Entry 1CG1 (X-ray diffraction, 2.50 A resolution); this record covers chain A.

Chain A:
Molecule: Protein (adenylosuccinate synthetase)
Organism: Escherichia coli K12
Notes: EC 6.3.4.4
UniProtKB: P0A7D4 (PURA_ECOLI); residues 1-431 here = UniProt positions 1-431
Amino-acid sequence (431 residues; numbered 1 to 431; the number before each row is that of its first residue):
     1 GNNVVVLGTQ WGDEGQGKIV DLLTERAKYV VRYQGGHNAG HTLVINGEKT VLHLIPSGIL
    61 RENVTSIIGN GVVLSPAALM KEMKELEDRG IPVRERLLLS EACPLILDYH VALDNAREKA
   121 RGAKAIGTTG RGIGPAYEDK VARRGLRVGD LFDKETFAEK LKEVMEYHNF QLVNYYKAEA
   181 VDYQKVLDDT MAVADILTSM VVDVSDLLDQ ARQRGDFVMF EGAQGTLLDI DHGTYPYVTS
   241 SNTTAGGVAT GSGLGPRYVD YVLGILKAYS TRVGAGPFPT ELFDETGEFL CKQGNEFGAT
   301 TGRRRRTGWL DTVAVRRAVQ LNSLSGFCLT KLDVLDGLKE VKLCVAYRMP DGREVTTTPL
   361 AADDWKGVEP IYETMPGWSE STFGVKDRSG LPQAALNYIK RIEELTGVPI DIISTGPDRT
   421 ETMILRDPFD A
Sequence notes: engineered mutation Gln16 (Lys in P0A7D4)
Ion coordination: Mg2+: Asp13, Gly40 (together with 6-O-phosphoryl inosine monophosphate, GDP, hadacidin)
Small-molecule neighbours:
  - GDP (guanosine-5'-diphosphate): Asp13, Glu14, Gly15, Gln16, Gly17, Lys18, Gly40, His41, Thr42, Val44, Ala299, Arg305, Thr330, Lys331, Asp333, Val334, Ser414, Thr415, Gly416, Pro417
  - hadacidin (HDA): Asp13, Asn38, Ala39, Gly40, Thr129, Val273, Gly298, Ala299, Thr300, Thr301, Gly302, Arg303, Arg305
  - 6-O-phosphoryl inosine monophosphate (IMO): Trp11, Gly12, Asp13, Gln16, Asn38, Ala39, Gly40, His41, Ile126, Gly127, Thr128, Thr129, Ile133, Gly134, Arg143, Ala223, Gln224, Leu228, Val238, Thr239, Val273, Gly274, Ala275, Arg303
Curated features (UniProtKB/Swiss-Prot):
  - binding site (IMP): Arg144, Arg304
  - binding site (GTP): Arg306
  - mutagenesis: Arg144 (R144L: Does not reduce catalytic efficiency), Arg304 (R304L: Reduces catalytic efficiency by 87%)

In short:
Ligands of chain A: hadacidin, 6-O-phosphoryl inosine monophosphate and GDP. Asp13 and Gly40 form the Mg2+
site. From UniProt: IMP-binding residues Arg144 and Arg304, GTP-binding residue Arg306 and 2 mutagenesis
sites.
Chain A is Protein (adenylosuccinate synthetase) (Escherichia coli K12); the structure, Structure of the
mutant (K16Q) of adenylosuccinate synthetase from E. coli complexed with hadacidin, GDP, 6-phosphoryl-imp ...,
was determined by X-ray diffraction together with 1CG0, 1CG3 and 1CG4 from the same study.
